PDB entry 3JBY | electron microscopy, 3.70 A resolution | chains B and I of the 10 polymer chains in the assembly

# Chain B
Protein: V(D)J recombination-activating protein 2
Source organism: Danio rerio
UniProtKB: Q1RLW7 (Q1RLW7_DANRE); residues 1-530 here = UniProt positions 1-530
Sequence (533 residues; row label = number of the first residue in the row; numbers below 1 keep their minus sign (Gly-2 is residue -2)):
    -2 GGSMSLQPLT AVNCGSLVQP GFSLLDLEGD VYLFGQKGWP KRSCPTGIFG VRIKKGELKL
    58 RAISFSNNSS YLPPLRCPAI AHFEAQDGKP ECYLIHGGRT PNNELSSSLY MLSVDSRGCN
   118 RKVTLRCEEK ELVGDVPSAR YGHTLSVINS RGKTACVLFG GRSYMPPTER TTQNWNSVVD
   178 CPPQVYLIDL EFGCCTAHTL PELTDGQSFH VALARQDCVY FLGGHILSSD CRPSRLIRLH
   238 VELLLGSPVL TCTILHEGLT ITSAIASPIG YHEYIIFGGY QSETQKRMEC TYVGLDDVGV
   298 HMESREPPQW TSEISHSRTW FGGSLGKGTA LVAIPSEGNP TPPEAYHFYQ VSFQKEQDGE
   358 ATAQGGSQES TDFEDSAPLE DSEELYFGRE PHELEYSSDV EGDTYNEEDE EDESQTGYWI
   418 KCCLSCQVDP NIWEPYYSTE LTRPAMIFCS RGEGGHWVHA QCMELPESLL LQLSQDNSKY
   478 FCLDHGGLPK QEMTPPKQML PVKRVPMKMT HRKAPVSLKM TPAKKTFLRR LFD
Disordered / not traced: -2 to 0, 352-530
Differences from the reference sequence: expression tag (-2 to 0)

# Chain I
Molecule: 16-nt DNA strand
Sequence (16 nucleotides; each row starts with the number of its first residue):
     1 GATCTGGCCT GTCTTA

# Interface between chain B and chain I
Pairs across the interface - 9 pairs, chain B then chain I:
  Asn10(B) - DC8(I)  hydrogen bond to the phosphate
  Arg49(B) - DG7(I)  salt bridge to the phosphate
  Lys56(B) - DG7(I)  phosphate contact
  Lys56(B) - DC8(I)  salt bridge to the phosphate
  Arg58(B) - DG6(I)  salt bridge to the phosphate
  Arg58(B) - DG7(I)  phosphate contact
  Asn117(B) - DC4(I)  base contact
  Asn117(B) - DT5(I)  sugar contact
  Lys119(B) - DG6(I)  salt bridge to the phosphate
Also at the interface, not in a pair above, chain B (7 interface residues in all): Leu57

# Summary
7 residues of chain B and 5 residues of chain I are in contact, with 1 hydrogen bond and 4 salt bridges. Polar
contacts include Asn10(B)-DC8(I), Arg49(B)-DG7(I) and Lys56(B)-DC8(I).
Here chain B is V(D)J recombination-activating protein 2 (Danio rerio) and chain I is a 16-nt DNA strand.
Entry 3JBY (Cryo-electron microscopy structure of RAG Paired Complex (C2 symmetry)) was determined by electron
microscopy, deposited together with 3JBW and 3JBX.
